Entry 6ZJL (electron microscopy, 4.30 A resolution (low resolution: residue-level contacts below are approximate; hydrogen-bond / salt-bridge calls are withheld)); this record covers chains 4 and 9 of the 15 polymer chains in the assembly.

Chain 4:
Molecule: NADH-quinone oxidoreductase subunit 4
Source organism: Thermus thermophilus
Notes: EC 7.1.1.-
UniProt: Q56220 (NQO4_THET8); residue numbers follow UniProt; this construct covers 1-409
Sequence (409 residues; numbered 1 to 409; the number before each row is that of its first residue):
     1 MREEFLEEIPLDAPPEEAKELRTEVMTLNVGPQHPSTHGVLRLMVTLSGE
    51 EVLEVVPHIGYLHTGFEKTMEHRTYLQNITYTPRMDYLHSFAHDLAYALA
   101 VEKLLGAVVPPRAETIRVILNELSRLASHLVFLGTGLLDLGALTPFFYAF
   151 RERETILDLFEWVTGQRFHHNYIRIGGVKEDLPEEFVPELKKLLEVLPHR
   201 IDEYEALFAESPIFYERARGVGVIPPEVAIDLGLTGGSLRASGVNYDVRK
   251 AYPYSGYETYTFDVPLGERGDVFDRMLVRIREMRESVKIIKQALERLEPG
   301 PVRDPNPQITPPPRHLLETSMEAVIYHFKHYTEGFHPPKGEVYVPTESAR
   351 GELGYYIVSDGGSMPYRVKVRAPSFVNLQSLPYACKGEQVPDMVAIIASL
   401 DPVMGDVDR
Not modelled in the structure: 1-25
From the paper describing this entry:
  - catalytic residues: His38, Tyr87 (proposed by the authors, not directly observed)

Chain 9:
Molecule: NADH-quinone oxidoreductase subunit 9
Source organism: Thermus thermophilus
Notes: EC 7.1.1.-
UniProt: Q56224 (NQO9_THET8); residue numbers follow UniProt; this construct covers 1-182
Sequence (182 residues; numbered 1 to 182; the number before each row is that of its first residue):
     1 MTLKALAQSLGITLKYLFSKPVTVPYPDAPVALKPRFHGRHVLTRHPNGL
    51 EKCIGCSLCAAACPAYAIYVEPAENDPENPVSAGERYAKVYEINMLRCIF
   101 CGLCEEACPTGAIVLGYDFEMADYEYSDLVYGKEDMLVDVVGTKPQRREA
   151 KRTGKPVKVGYVVPYVRPELEGFKAPTEGGKR
Not modelled in the structure: 1, 182
Metal / ion sites: 4Fe-4S cluster Fe site 1: Cys53, Cys56, Cys59, Cys108; 4Fe-4S cluster Fe site 2: Cys63, Cys98, Cys101, Cys104
Ligand contacts:
  - 4Fe-4S cluster (SF4), molecule 1: His41, Cys63, Pro64, Ala65, Ala67, Ile68, Cys98, Ile99, Phe100, Cys101, Gly102, Leu103, Cys104
  - 4Fe-4S cluster (SF4), molecule 2: Leu43, Cys53, Ile54, Gly55, Cys56, Ser57, Leu58, Cys59, Val70, Tyr91, Cys108, Pro109, Thr110, Ala112, Ile113

How chain 4 and chain 9 interact:
Residue-residue contacts (45; chain 4 residue first):
  Arg73(4) - Tyr66(9)
  Gln77(4) - Ala62(9)
  Gln77(4) - Cys63(9)
  Gln77(4) - Pro64(9)
  Thr80(4) - Pro64(9)
  Thr80(4) - Leu103(9)
  Arg84(4) - Ile99(9)
  Tyr148(4) - Tyr16(9)
  Arg151(4) - Tyr16(9)
  Arg151(4) - Val22(9)
  Asp158(4) - Lys34(9)
  Glu161(4) - Lys34(9)
  Trp162(4) - Lys34(9)
  Val163(4) - Arg36(9)
  Gly165(4) - Arg36(9)
  Gly165(4) - Phe37(9)
  Gly165(4) - His38(9)
  Gln166(4) - His38(9)
  Arg174(4) - Glu106(9)
  Lys179(4) - Glu106(9)
  Glu180(4) - Arg36(9)
  Asp181(4) - Arg36(9)
  Pro183(4) - Arg36(9)
  Glu185(4) - Tyr165(9)
  Arg200(4) - Tyr16(9)
  Glu203(4) - Tyr16(9)
  Ala206(4) - Ile12(9)
  Glu210(4) - Thr2(9)
  Glu210(4) - Ala5(9)
  Ser211(4) - Thr2(9)
  Ser211(4) - Ala5(9)
  Pro212(4) - Thr2(9)
  Pro212(4) - Leu3(9)
  Pro212(4) - Leu6(9)
  Arg314(4) - Glu105(9)
  Arg314(4) - Glu169(9)
  Leu317(4) - Pro109(9)
  His327(4) - Glu106(9)
  His327(4) - Ala107(9)
  Phe328(4) - Leu58(9)
  Tyr331(4) - Ala61(9)
  Tyr331(4) - Ala62(9)
  Tyr331(4) - Glu106(9)
  Tyr331(4) - Ala107(9)
  Thr332(4) - Leu58(9)
Other interface residues (no listed pair), chain 4 (34 interface residues in all): Tyr81, Thr164, Asn171, Leu207
Other interface residues (no listed pair), chain 9 (33 interface residues in all): Ser9, Lys15, Leu33, Pro35, Phe100, Cys101, Cys108, Gly111

Overview:
34 residues of chain 4 and 33 residues of chain 9 are in contact. Chain 9 binds 4Fe-4S cluster. Cys53(9),
Cys56(9), Cys59(9) and Cys108(9) coordinate 4Fe-4S cluster Fe site 1. The 4Fe-4S cluster Fe site 2 is built by
Cys63(9), Cys98(9), Cys101(9) and Cys104(9). From the paper: catalytic residues His38(4) and Tyr87(4).
Here chain 4 is NADH-quinone oxidoreductase subunit 4 and chain 9 is NADH-quinone oxidoreductase subunit 9,
both from Thermus thermophilus. Entry 6ZJL (Respiratory complex I from Thermus thermophilus, NAD+ dataset,
major state) was determined by electron microscopy (same publication as 6I0D, 6I1P, 6Q8O, 6Q8W, 6Q8X, 6Y11 and
3 further entries).
